Entry 8E8E (X-ray diffraction, 2.05 A resolution); this record covers chains A and P of the 3 polymer chains in the assembly.

Chain A:
Name: DNA polymerase eta
Source organism: Homo sapiens
Notes: EC 2.7.7.7
UniProt: Q9Y253 (POLH_HUMAN); residues 1-432 here = UniProt positions 1-432
Chain sequence (435 residues; row label = number of the first residue in the row; numbers below 1 keep their minus sign (Gly-2 is residue -2)):
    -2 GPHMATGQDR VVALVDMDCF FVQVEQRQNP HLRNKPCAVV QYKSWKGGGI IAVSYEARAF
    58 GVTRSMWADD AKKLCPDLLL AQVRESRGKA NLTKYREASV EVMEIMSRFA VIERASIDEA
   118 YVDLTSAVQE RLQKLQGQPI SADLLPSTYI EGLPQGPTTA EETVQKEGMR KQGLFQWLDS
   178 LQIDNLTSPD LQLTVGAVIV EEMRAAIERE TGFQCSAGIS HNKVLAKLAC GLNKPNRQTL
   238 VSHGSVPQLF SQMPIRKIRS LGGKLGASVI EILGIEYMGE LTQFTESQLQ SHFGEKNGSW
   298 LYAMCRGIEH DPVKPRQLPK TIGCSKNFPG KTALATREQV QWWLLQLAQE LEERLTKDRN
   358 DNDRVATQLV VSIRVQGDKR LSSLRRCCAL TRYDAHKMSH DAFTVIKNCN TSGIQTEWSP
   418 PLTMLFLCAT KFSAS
Disordered / not traced: 154-161, 411-412
Construct notes: expression tag (-2 to 0)
Bound ions: Mn2+ site 1: Asp13, Met14, Asp115 (together with 2'-deoxyguanosine-5'-triphosphate, diphosphate) (shared with DG10(P) of chain P); Mn2+ site 2: Asp13, Asp115, Glu116 (together with 2'-deoxyguanosine-5'-triphosphate) (shared with U9(P), DG10(P) of chain P)
Small-molecule neighbours: 2'-deoxyguanosine-5'-triphosphate / diphosphate: Asp13, Met14, Asp15, Cys16, Phe17, Phe18, Gln38, Ile48, Ala49, Tyr52, Arg55, Arg61, Leu89, Ile114, Asp115, Lys231
Curated features (UniProtKB/Swiss-Prot):
  - binding site (Mg(2+)): Asp13, Met14, Asp115, Glu116
  - binding site (Mn(2+)): Asp13, Met14, Asp115, Glu116
  - binding site (a 2'-deoxyribonucleoside 5'-triphosphate): Arg61
  - natural variant: Val37 (deletion: In XPV), Leu75 (deletion: In XPV), Arg93 (R93P: In XPV), Arg111 (R111H: In XPV), Thr122 (T122P: In XPV), Gly153 (G153D: In a breast cancer sample), Thr191 (T191P: In XPV), Gly263 (G263V: In XPV), Val266 (V266D: In XPV), Gly295 (G295R: In XPV), Arg361 (R361S: In XPV)
  - mutagenesis: Tyr52 (Y52A/F: Reduces DNA polymerase activity; Y52E: Reduces DNA polymerase activity. Increases fidelity of replication and reduces translesion bypass), Arg61 (R61A: Reduces enzymatic activity by two-thirds), Ser62 (S62G: Increased DNA polymerase activity and translesion bypass compared to wild-type), Ala68 (A68S/V: Severe reduction in thymine dimer translesion bypass), Asn324 to Pro326 (Reduces binding to chromatin and to monoubiquitinated PCNA. Abolishes binding to monoubiquitinated PCNA; when associated with 705-E--H-713 Del)
Reported in the primary citation:
  - mutagenesis - S113A (3-fold): decreased catalytic activity on dN primer end

Chain P:
Molecule: 9-nt DNA/RNA hybrid strand
Sequence (9 nucleotides; each row starts with the number of its first residue):
     2 AGCGTCAUG
Bound ions: Mn2+ site 1: U9, DG10 (together with 2'-deoxyguanosine-5'-triphosphate) (shared with Asp13(A), Asp115(A), Glu116(A) of chain A); Mn2+ site 2: DG10 (together with 2'-deoxyguanosine-5'-triphosphate, diphosphate) (shared with Asp13(A), Met14(A), Asp115(A) of chain A)

Interface between chain A and chain P:
Pairs across the interface (34):
  Asp13(A) - DG10(P)  phosphate contact
  Cys16(A) - DG10(P)  phosphate contact
  Phe17(A) - DG10(P)  hydrogen bond to the phosphate
  Phe18(A) - DG10(P)  hydrogen bond to the phosphate
  Gln38(A) - DG10(P)  hydrogen bond to the base
  Ile48(A) - DG10(P)  sugar contact
  Ala49(A) - DG10(P)  phosphate contact
  Arg61(A) - U9(P)  hydrogen bond to the base
  Ser113(A) - U9(P)  phosphate contact
  Ile114(A) - DG10(P)  sugar contact
  Asp115(A) - U9(P)  phosphate contact
  Asp115(A) - DG10(P)  phosphate contact
  Glu116(A) - U9(P)  phosphate contact
  Lys224(A) - U9(P)  salt bridge to the phosphate
  Ile255(A) - DA8(P)  phosphate contact
  Arg256(A) - DA8(P)  phosphate contact
  Ser257(A) - DC7(P)  phosphate contact
  Ser257(A) - DA8(P)  hydrogen bond to the phosphate
  Leu258(A) - DA8(P)  phosphate contact
  Gly259(A) - DA8(P)  hydrogen bond to the phosphate
  Gly260(A) - DC7(P)  phosphate contact
  Gly260(A) - DA8(P)  phosphate contact
  Lys261(A) - DT6(P)  salt bridge to the phosphate
  Lys261(A) - DC7(P)  hydrogen bond to the phosphate
  Leu262(A) - DC7(P)  hydrogen bond to the phosphate
  Arg377(A) - DG5(P)  salt bridge to the phosphate
  Leu381(A) - DC4(P)  phosphate contact
  Arg382(A) - DA2(P)  sugar contact
  Arg382(A) - DG3(P)  salt bridge to the phosphate
  Arg382(A) - DC4(P)  hydrogen bond to the phosphate
  Arg383(A) - DG3(P)  hydrogen bond to the phosphate
  Arg383(A) - DC4(P)  salt bridge to the phosphate
  Cys384(A) - DA2(P)  sugar contact
  Cys384(A) - DG3(P)  hydrogen bond to the phosphate
Interface residues without a listed pair, chain A (29 interface residues in all): Leu89, Ser379, Ser380

Summary:
Chain A and chain P form an interface of 29 and 9 residues respectively, with 11 hydrogen bonds and 5 salt
bridges. Polar contacts include Gln38(A)-DG10(P), Arg61(A)-U9(P) and Phe17(A)-DG10(P). Bound to chain A:
2'-deoxyguanosine-5'-triphosphate / diphosphate. The paper reports that S113A of chain A reduces catalytic
activity on dN primer end.
Here chain A is DNA polymerase eta (Homo sapiens) and chain P is a 9-nt DNA/RNA hybrid strand. Entry 8E8E
(Human DNA polymerase eta-DNA-rU-ended primer ternary mismatch complex:reaction with 10 mM Mn2+ for 90s) was
determined by X-ray diffraction (same publication as 8E85, 8E86, 8E87, 8E88, 8E89, 8E8A and 8 further
entries).
